5VNH - chains A and C of the 4 polymer chains in the assembly; structure by X-ray diffraction, 2.60 A resolution.

Chain A:
Protein: Protein transport protein Sec23A
Source organism: Homo sapiens
Reference sequence: Q15436 (SC23A_HUMAN); residues 1-764 here = UniProt positions 1-764
Chain sequence (764 residues; row label = number of the first residue in the row):
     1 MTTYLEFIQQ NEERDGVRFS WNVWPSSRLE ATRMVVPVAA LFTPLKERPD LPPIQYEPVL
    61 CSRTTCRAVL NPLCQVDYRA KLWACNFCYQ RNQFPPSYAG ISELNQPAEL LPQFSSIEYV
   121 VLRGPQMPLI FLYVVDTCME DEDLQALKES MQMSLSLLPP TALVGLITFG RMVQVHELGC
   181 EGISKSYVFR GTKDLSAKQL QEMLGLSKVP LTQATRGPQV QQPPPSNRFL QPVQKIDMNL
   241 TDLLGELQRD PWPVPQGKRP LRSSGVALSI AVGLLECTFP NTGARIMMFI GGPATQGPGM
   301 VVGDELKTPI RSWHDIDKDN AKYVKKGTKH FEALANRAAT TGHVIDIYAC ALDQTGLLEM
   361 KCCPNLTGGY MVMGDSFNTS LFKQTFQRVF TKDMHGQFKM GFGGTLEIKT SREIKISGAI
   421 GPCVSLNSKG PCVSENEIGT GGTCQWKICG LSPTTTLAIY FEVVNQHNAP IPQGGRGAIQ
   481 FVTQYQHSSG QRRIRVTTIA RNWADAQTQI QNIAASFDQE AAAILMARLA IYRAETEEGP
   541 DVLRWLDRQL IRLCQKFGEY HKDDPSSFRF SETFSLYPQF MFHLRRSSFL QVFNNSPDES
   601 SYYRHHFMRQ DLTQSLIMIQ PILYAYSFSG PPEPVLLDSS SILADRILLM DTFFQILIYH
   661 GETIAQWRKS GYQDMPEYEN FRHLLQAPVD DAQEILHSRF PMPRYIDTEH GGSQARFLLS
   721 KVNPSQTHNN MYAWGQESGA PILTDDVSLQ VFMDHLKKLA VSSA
Disordered / not traced: 1-2, 206-224, 465-475, 538-540, 724-745
Metal / ion sites: Zn2+: Cys-61, Cys-66, Cys-85, Cys-88

Chain C:
Protein: Vesicle-trafficking protein SEC22b
Source organism: Mus musculus
Notes: fragment: UNP resiudes 1-157
Reference sequence: O08547 (SC22B_MOUSE); residue numbers follow UniProt; this construct covers 1-157
Chain sequence (157 residues; numbered 1 to 157; the number before each row is that of its first residue):
     1 MVLLTMIARV ADGLPLAASM QEDEQSGRDL QQYQSQAKQL FRKLNEQSPT RCTLEAGAMT
    61 FHYIIEQGVC YLVLCEAAFP KKLAFAYLED LHSEFDEQHG KKVPTVSRPY SFIEFDTFIQ
   121 KTKKLYIDSR ARRNLGSINT ELQDVQRIMV ANIEEVL
Disordered / not traced: 24-28, 131-147
Swiss-Prot annotation at these positions:
  - modified residue: Lys-38 (N6-acetyllysine), Ser-137 (Phosphoserine), Thr-140 (Phosphothreonine)

Chain A / chain C interface:
Pairs across the interface (9):
  Arg-249(A) with Arg-130(C), hydrogen bond (side chain-backbone)
  Asp-250(A) with Arg-130(C), hydrogen bond (backbone-side chain)
  Pro-251(A) with Arg-130(C)
  Trp-252(A) with Arg-130(C), hydrogen bond (backbone-side chain)
  Val-254(A) with Asp-128(C); Ser-129(C)
  Pro-255(A) with Met-1(C), hydrophobic
  Gln-256(A) with Met-1(C), hydrogen bond (backbone-side chain); Pro-80(C)
Interface residues without a listed pair, chain A (8 interface residues in all): Pro-253
Interface residues without a listed pair, chain C (10 interface residues in all): Ala-78, Phe-79, Leu-83, Tyr-126, Ile-127

Summary:
Chain A and chain C form an interface of 8 and 10 residues respectively; the contacts include 4 hydrogen
bonds. Polar pairs include Arg-249(A)/Arg-130(C), Asp-250(A)/Arg-130(C) and Trp-252(A)/Arg-130(C). Cys-61(A),
Cys-66(A), Cys-85(A) and Cys-88(A) coordinate Zn2+.
Here chain A is Protein transport protein Sec23A (Homo sapiens) and chain C is Vesicle-trafficking protein
SEC22b (Mus musculus). Entry 5VNH (Crystal structure of Sec23a/Sec24a/Sec22 complexed with a C-terminal SV
sorting motif) was determined by X-ray diffraction, deposited together with 5VNE, 5VNF, 5VNG, 5VNI, 5VNJ, 5VNK
and 4 further entries.
